PDB entry 8XCK | electron microscopy, 2.75 A resolution | chains J and j of the 6 polymer chains in the assembly

# Chain J
Protein: Tip attachment protein J
Source organism: Escherichia phage Lambda
Reference sequence: P03749 (TIPJ_LAMBD); residue numbers follow UniProt; this construct covers 713-1132
Chain sequence (420 residues; row label = number of the first residue in the row):
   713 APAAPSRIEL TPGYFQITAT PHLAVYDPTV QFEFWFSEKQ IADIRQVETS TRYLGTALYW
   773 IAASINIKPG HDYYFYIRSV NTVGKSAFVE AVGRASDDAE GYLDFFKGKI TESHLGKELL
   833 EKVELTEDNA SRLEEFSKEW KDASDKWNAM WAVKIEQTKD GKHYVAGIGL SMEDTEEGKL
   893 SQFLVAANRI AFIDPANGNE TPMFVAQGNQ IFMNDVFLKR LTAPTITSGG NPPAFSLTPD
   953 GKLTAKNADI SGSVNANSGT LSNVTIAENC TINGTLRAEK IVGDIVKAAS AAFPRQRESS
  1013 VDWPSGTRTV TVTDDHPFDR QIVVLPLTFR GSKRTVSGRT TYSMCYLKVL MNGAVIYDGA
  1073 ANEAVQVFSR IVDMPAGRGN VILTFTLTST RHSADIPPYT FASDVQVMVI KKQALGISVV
Disordered / not traced: 713-827

# Chain j
Protein: Peptidyl-prolyl cis-trans isomerase A
Source organism: Escherichia coli
Notes: EC 5.2.1.8
Reference sequence: P0AFL3 (PPIA_ECOLI); numbering as in UniProt (aligned over 1-190)
Chain sequence (190 residues; each row starts with the number of its first residue):
     1 MFKSTLAAMA AVFALSALSP AAMAAKGDPH VLLTTSAGNI ELELDKQKAP VSVQNFVDYV
    61 NSGFYNNTTF HRVIPGFMIQ GGGFTEQMQQ KKPNPPIKNE ADNGLRNTRG TIAMARTADK
   121 DSATSQFFIN VADNAFLDHG QRDFGYAVFG KVVKGMDVAD KISQVPTHDV GPYQNVPSKP
   181 VVILSAKVLP
Disordered / not traced: 1-29, 190
UniProt features mapped onto this chain:
  - mutagenesis: Phe136 (F136W: Enhances susceptibility to CSA inhibition)

# Chain J / chain j interface
Pairs across the interface (19):
  Gly942(J) with Arg72(j)
  Asn943(J) with Arg116(j); Thr117(j); Ala118(j); Tyr146(j), hydrogen bond
  Pro944(J) with Arg72(j), hydrogen bond (backbone-side chain); Gln80(j); Phe128(j), hydrophobic; Tyr146(j)
  Pro945(J) with Phe77(j); Phe136(j); Leu137(j); Tyr146(j)
  Ser948(J) with Phe136(j)
  Thr956(J) with Phe136(j)
  Lys958(J) with Ile74(j); Phe77(j); Asp133(j), hydrogen bond (side chain-backbone); Asn134(j), hydrogen bond
Also at the interface, not in a pair above, chain J (9 interface residues in all): Ala946, Asn959
Also at the interface, not in a pair above, chain j (16 interface residues in all): Gly76, Ala115, Asn175

# Summary
9 residues of chain J face 16 of chain j across their interface, with 4 hydrogen bonds. Among the polar pairs
are Asn943(J)-Tyr146(j), Pro944(J)-Arg72(j) and Lys958(J)-Asp133(j). Curated annotation (UniProt) lists one
mutagenesis site on chain j.
Here chain J is Tip attachment protein J (Escherichia phage Lambda) and chain j is Peptidyl-prolyl cis-trans
isomerase A (Escherichia coli). Entry 8XCK (Closed state of central tail fiber of bacteriophage lambda) was
determined by electron microscopy (same publication as 8XCG, 8XCI and 8XCJ).
